Entry 2A6Q (X-ray diffraction, 2.05 A resolution); this record covers chains A and B of the 3 polymer chains in the assembly.

== Chain A (and B) ==
Protein: Antitoxin yefM
Organism: Escherichia coli
Notes: chain B of this document is another copy of the same molecule, construct and numbering; everything in this record applies to it too
Reference sequence: P69346 (YEFM_ECOLI); residues 10-92 here correspond to UniProt positions 1-83 (UniProt number = residue number - 9)
Sequence (86 residues; each row starts with the number of its first residue):
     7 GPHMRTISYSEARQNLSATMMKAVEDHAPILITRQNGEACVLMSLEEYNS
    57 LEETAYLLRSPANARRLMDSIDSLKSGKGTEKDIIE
Differences from the reference sequence: cloning artifact (7-9)

== Chain A / chain B interface ==
Pairs across the interface (56):
  Met10(A) with Tyr54(B), hydrophobic
  Tyr15(A) with Leu22(B), hydrophobic; Ser23(B), hydrogen bond (side chain-backbone); Met26(B), hydrophobic
  Arg19(A) with Arg19(B), hydrogen bond (side chain-backbone); Gln20(B); Leu22(B)
  Leu22(A) with Tyr15(B), hydrophobic; Ala18(B), hydrophobic; Arg19(B)
  Ser23(A) with Tyr15(B); Arg40(B), hydrogen bond
  Met26(A) with Ile38(B); Arg40(B); Cys46(B)
  Val30(A) with Glu44(B); Cys46(B), hydrophobic
  Pro35(A) with Tyr54(B)
  Ile38(A) with Met26(B)
  Arg40(A) with Ser23(B), hydrogen bond; Met27(B)
  Ala45(A) with Leu51(B), hydrogen bond (backbone-backbone)
  Cys46(A) with Met26(B); Val30(B), hydrophobic; Leu48(B), hydrophobic; Met49(B)
  Val47(A) with Val47(B); Leu48(B); Met49(B), hydrogen bond (backbone-backbone); Leu51(B), hydrophobic; Tyr54(B), hydrophobic
  Leu48(A) with Cys46(B), hydrophobic; Val47(B)
  Met49(A) with Cys46(B); Val47(B), hydrogen bond (backbone-backbone); Met49(B), hydrophobic; Tyr54(B), hydrophobic
  Ser50(A) with Ala45(B); Cys46(B)
  Leu51(A) with Leu37(B), hydrophobic; Ala45(B), hydrogen bond (backbone-backbone); Cys46(B); Val47(B), hydrophobic
  Tyr54(A) with Pro35(B); Val47(B), hydrophobic
  Leu57(A) with Leu57(B), hydrophobic; Ala61(B), hydrophobic
  Glu58(A) with Leu57(B)
  Thr60(A) with Ala61(B)
  Ala61(A) with Leu57(B); Thr60(B)
  Leu64(A) with Thr60(B); Ala61(B); Leu63(B), hydrophobic
  Arg65(A) with Leu57(B)
  Met74(A) with Leu63(B), hydrophobic
Also at the interface, not in a pair above, chain A (30 interface residues in all): Pro8, Ala29, Leu37, Glu44, Ala70
Also at the interface, not in a pair above, chain B (27 interface residues in all): Ser50, Glu58

== Overview ==
Chain A and chain B form an interface of 30 and 27 residues respectively; the contacts include 8 hydrogen
bonds. Polar pairs include Tyr15(A)-Ser23(B), Arg19(A)-Arg19(B) and Ser23(A)-Arg40(B).
Both chains are Antitoxin yefM (Escherichia coli). Entry 2A6Q (Crystal structure of YefM-YoeB complex) was
determined by X-ray diffraction (same publication as 2A6R and 2A6S).
